PDB entry 7T9T | electron microscopy, 3.70 A resolution | chains A and F of the 12 polymer chains in the assembly

# Chain A
Name: Envelope glycoprotein gp160
Source organism: Human immunodeficiency virus 1
Reference sequence: M4M0W3 (M4M0W3_9HIV1); the construct lacks a stretch of the UniProt sequence and is renumbered around it, so the offset changes along the chain: 35-145 = UniProt 31-141; 155-309 = UniProt 142-296; 312-321 = UniProt 297-306; 322-359 = UniProt 308-345; 1 more segments
Chain sequence (461 residues; numbered 32 to 503 plus 1 insertion-coded residue; 12 numbers in that range are skipped by the numbering (no residue carries them; nothing is unmodelled there); the number before each row is that of its first residue):
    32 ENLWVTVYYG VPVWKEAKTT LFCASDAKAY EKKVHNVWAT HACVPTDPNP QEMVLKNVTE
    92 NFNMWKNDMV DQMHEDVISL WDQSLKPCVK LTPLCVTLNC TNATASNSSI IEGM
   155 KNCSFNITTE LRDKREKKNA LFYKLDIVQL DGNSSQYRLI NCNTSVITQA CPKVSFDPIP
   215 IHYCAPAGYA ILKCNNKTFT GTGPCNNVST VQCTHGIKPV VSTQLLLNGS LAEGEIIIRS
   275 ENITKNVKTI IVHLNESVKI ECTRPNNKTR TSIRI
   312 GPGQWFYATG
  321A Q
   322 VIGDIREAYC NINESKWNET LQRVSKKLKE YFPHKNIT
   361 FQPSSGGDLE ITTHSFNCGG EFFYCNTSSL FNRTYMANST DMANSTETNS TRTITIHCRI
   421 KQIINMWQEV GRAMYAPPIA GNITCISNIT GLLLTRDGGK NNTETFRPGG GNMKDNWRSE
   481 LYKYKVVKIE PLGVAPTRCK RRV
Disordered / not traced: 63-70, 155-156, 312-313, 399-408
Construct notes: expression tag (32-34); conflict Lys64 (Glu60 in M4M0W3), Trp316 (Ala301 in M4M0W3), Lys488 (Glu473 in M4M0W3), Ile489 (Val474 in M4M0W3), Glu490 (Lys475 in M4M0W3), Arg498 (Asn483 in M4M0W3), Cys499 (Ala484 in M4M0W3), Lys500 (Arg485 in M4M0W3)
Disulfides: Cys54-Cys74, Cys119-Cys205, Cys126-Cys196, Cys131-Cys157, Cys218-Cys247, Cys228-Cys239, Cys296-Cys331, Cys378-Cys445, Cys385-Cys418
Covalent attachments: N-acetylglucosamine (NAG) linked to Asn160, Asn230, Asn241, Asn262, Asn339, Asn386, Asn392; glycan linked to Asn197

# Chain F
Name: Envelope glycoprotein gp41
Source organism: Human immunodeficiency virus 1
Reference sequence: Q2N0S5 (Q2N0S5_9HIV1); residues 511-664 here correspond to UniProt positions 508-661 (UniProt number = residue number - 3)
Chain sequence (160 residues; row label = number of the first residue in the row):
   505 GRRRRRRAVG IGAVFLGFLG AAGSTMGAAS MTLTVQARNL LSGIVQQQSN LLRAPEAQQH
   565 LLKLTVWGIK QLQARVLAVE RYLRDQQLLG IWGCSGKLIC CTNVPWNSSW SNRNLSEIWD
   625 NMTWLQWDKE ISNYTQIIYG LLEESQNQQE KNEQDLLALD
Disordered / not traced: 505-517, 547-571
Construct notes: expression tag (505-510); conflict Pro559 (Ile556 in Q2N0S5), Cys605 (Thr602 in Q2N0S5)
Disulfides: Cys598-Cys604

# How chain A and chain F interact
Pairs across the interface (7):
  Asn33(A) with Asp664(F)
  Trp35(A) with Asp664(F), hydrogen bond
  Thr497(A) with Gln658(F)
  Arg498(A) with Ala662(F); Asp664(F)
  Cys499(A) with Asp664(F)
  Lys500(A) with Leu661(F)

# Summary
6 residues of chain A face 4 of chain F across their interface; the contacts include 1 hydrogen bond. The
hydrogen-bonded pair is Trp35(A)-Asp664(F). N-acetylglucosamine is covalently linked to Asn160(A), Asn230(A),
Asn241(A), Asn262(A), Asn339(A) and Asn386(A) and 1 more.
Chain A is Envelope glycoprotein gp160 and chain F is Envelope glycoprotein gp41, both from Human
immunodeficiency virus 1; the structure, Cryo-EM structure of CH235.12 in complex with HIV-1 Env trimer
CH505TF.N279K.SOSIP.664 with complex glycans, was determined by electron microscopy.
